Entry 8X32 (electron microscopy, 4.40 A resolution (low resolution: residue-level contacts below are approximate; hydrogen-bond / salt-bridge calls are withheld)); this record covers chains I and B of the 14 polymer chains in the assembly.

[Chain I]
Molecule: 146-nt DNA strand
Source organism: Saccharomyces cerevisiae
Sequence (146 nucleotides; each row starts with the number of its first residue):
     1 ATCAATATCC ACCTGCAGAT TCTACCAAAA GTGTATTTGG AAACTGCTCC ATCAAAAGGC
    61 ATGTTCAGCG GAATTCCGCT GAACATGCCT TTTGATGGAG CAGTTTCCAA ATACACTTTT
   121 GGTAGAATCT GCAGGTGGAT ATTGAT

[Chain B]
Molecule: Histone H4
Source organism: Saccharomyces cerevisiae
UniProt: A0A6A5Q1V3 (A0A6A5Q1V3_YEASX); residues 0-101 here correspond to UniProt positions 1-102 (UniProt number = residue number + 1)
Chain sequence (102 residues; numbered 0 to 101; the number before each row is that of its first residue; numbering starts at 0):
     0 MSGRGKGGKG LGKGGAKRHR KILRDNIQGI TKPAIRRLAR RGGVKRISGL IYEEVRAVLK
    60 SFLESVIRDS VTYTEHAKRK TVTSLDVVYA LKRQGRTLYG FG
Unresolved in the structure: 0-22

[How chain I and chain B interact]
Residue-residue contacts - 8 pairs, chain I then chain B:
  DC60(I) - Pro32(B)
  DC60(I) - Arg35(B)
  DC60(I) - Arg36(B)
  DA61(I) - Thr30(B)
  DA61(I) - Lys31(B)
  DA61(I) - Pro32(B)
  DC69(I) - Arg45(B)
  DG70(I) - Arg45(B)
Other interface residues (no listed pair), chain I (6 interface residues in all): DC50, DG59
Other interface residues (no listed pair), chain B (7 interface residues in all): Thr80

[Overview]
The interface between chain I and chain B involves 6 residues on one side and 7 on the other.
Chain I is a 146-nt DNA strand and chain B is Histone H4, both from Saccharomyces cerevisiae; the structure,
The piccolo NuA4 bound to the H2A.Z nucleosome-H4KQ Complex with Ac-CoA at resetting state, was determined by
electron microscopy, deposited together with 8X2X, 8X2Y, 8X2Z, 8X30 and 8X31.
